PDB entry 2BI6 | solution NMR | chains L and H

[Chain L]
Molecule: Bromelain inhibitor VI
Organism: Ananas comosus
Reference sequence: P27478 (IBR2_ANACO); residue numbers follow UniProt; this construct covers 1-11
Sequence (11 residues; each row starts with the number of its first residue):
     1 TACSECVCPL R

[Chain H]
Molecule: Bromelain inhibitor VI
Organism: Ananas comosus
Reference sequence: P27478 (IBR2_ANACO); residues 1-41 here correspond to UniProt positions 12-52 (UniProt number = residue number + 11)
Sequence (41 residues; row label = number of the first residue in the row):
     1 EEYKCYCTDT YSDCPGFCKT CKAEFGKYIC LDLISPNDCV K
Disulfide bonds: Cys14-Cys21, Cys18-Cys30

[Chain L / chain H interface]
Contacting residue pairs (20):
  Ala2(L) with Val40(H)
  Cys3(L) with Cys7(H), disulfide; Thr8(H); Asp9(H); Tyr11(H); Val40(H)
  Ser4(L) with Asp9(H); Lys41(H)
  Glu5(L) with Thr8(H); Asp9(H)
  Cys6(L) with Cys39(H), disulfide
  Val7(L) with Cys5(H); Tyr6(H); Thr8(H)
  Cys8(L) with Glu1(H); Tyr3(H); Cys5(H), disulfide
  Pro9(L) with Tyr6(H)
  Arg11(L) with Glu2(H); Tyr3(H)
Also at the interface, not in a pair above, chain L (10 interface residues in all): Thr1
Also at the interface, not in a pair above, chain H (14 interface residues in all): Lys4, Phe17
Disulfides between the chains: Cys3(L)-Cys7(H), Cys6(L)-Cys39(H), Cys8(L)-Cys5(H)

[Overview]
Chain L and chain H form an interface of 10 and 14 residues respectively, with 3 disulfide bonds.
Chain L is Bromelain inhibitor VI and chain H is Bromelain inhibitor VI, both from Ananas comosus; the
structure, NMR study of bromelain inhibitor VI from pineapple stem, was determined by solution NMR (same
publication as 1BI6).
